Entry 9G9J (electron microscopy, 3.05 A resolution); this record covers chains A and D of the 9 polymer chains in the assembly.

== Chain A ==
Name: CRISPR system single-strand-specific deoxyribonuclease Cas10/Csm1 (subtype III-A)
Organism: Enterococcus italicus DSM 15952
Notes: EC 3.1.-.-, 2.7.7.-
Reference sequence: E6LHV7 (CAS10_ENTI1); residues 1-754 here correspond to UniProt positions 2-755 (UniProt number = residue number + 1)
Sequence (774 residues; row label = number of the first residue in the row; numbers below 1 keep their minus sign (Met-19 is residue -19)):
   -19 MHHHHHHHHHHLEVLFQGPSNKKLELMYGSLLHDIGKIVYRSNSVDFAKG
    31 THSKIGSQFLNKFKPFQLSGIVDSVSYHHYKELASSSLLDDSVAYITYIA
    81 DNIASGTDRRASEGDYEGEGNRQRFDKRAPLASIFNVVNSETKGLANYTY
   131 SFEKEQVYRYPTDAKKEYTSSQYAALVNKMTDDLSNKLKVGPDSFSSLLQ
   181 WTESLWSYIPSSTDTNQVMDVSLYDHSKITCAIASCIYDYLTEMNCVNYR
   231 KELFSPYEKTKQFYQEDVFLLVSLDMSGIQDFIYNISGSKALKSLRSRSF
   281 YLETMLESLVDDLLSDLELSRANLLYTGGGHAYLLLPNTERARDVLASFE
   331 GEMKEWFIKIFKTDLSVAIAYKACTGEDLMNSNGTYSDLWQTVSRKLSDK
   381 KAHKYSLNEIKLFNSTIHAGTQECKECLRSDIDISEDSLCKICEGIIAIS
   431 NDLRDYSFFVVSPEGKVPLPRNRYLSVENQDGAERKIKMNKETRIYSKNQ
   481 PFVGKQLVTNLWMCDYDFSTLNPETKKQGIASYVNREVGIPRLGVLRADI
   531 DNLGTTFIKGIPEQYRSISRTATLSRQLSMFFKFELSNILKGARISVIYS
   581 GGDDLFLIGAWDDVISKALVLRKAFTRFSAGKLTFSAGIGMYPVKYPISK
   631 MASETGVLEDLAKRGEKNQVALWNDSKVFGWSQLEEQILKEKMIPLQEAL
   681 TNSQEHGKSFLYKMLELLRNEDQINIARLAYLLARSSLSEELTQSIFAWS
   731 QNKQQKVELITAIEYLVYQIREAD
Disordered / not traced: -19 to 0, 87-104, 133-137, 753-754
Disulfide bonds: Cys407-Cys420
Sequence notes: initiating methionine (-19); expression tag (-18 to 0)
Metal / ion sites: Mn2+ site 1: Asp529, Asp583; Mn2+ site 2: Asp529, Ile530, Asp583 (together with pNppA3)
Residues lining bound ligands:
  - pNppA3 (A1II9; adenosine-5'-[(beta,gamma)-imido]triphosphate-adenosine-monophosphate-adenosine-monophosphate): Tyr306, His311, Tyr313, Trp370, Gln371, Ser374, Arg375, Ser378, Asp529, Ile530, Asp531, Asn532, Leu533, Gly534, Thr535, Phe537, Ile538, Thr551, Leu554, Ser555, Leu558, Ser559, Gly582, Asp583, Lys643, Lys647
  - AMP-PNP (ANP; phosphoaminophosphonic acid-adenylate ester): Met256, Ser257, Gly258, Ile259, Gln260, Ile263, Tyr264, Ser279, Leu282, Glu283, Gly309, Gly310, Lys381, Lys384, Tyr579, Asp584

== Chain D ==
Name: CRISPR system Cms endoribonuclease Csm3
Organism: Enterococcus italicus DSM 15952
Notes: EC 3.1.-.-
Reference sequence: E6LHV5 (CSM3_ENTI1); residue numbers follow UniProt; this construct covers 1-214
Sequence (214 residues; each row starts with the number of its first residue):
     1 MYSKIRIVGKIDVLTGLHIGGGGETSMIGAIASPVVRDPYSRLPIIPGSS
    51 IKGKMRSLLAKHIGLIPGQKMHNQDAPEILRLFGSSQKGAIQSSRLQISD
   101 AFFSKASQEEFDKKDLAYTETKFENTISRLTAVANPRQIERVTRGASFDF
   151 HIIYNVENINEVMADFENIKTAIHLLENDYLGGGGTRGNGRIRFVIDSID
   201 TVVGDFDSSNLSIK
Disordered / not traced: 22-27, 65-74
Sequence notes: engineered mutation Ala32 (Asp in E6LHV5)

== Chain A / chain D interface ==
Contacting residue pairs - 13 pairs, chain A then chain D:
  Lys688(A) - Gln138(D)
  Ser689(A) - Gln138(D)  hydrogen bond
  Tyr692(A) - Ala30(D)
  Tyr692(A) - Ala32(D)  hydrophobic
  Tyr692(A) - Gln138(D)
  Leu695(A) - Ala30(D)
  Glu696(A) - Thr121(D)  hydrogen bond
  Arg699(A) - Ile28(D)
  Arg699(A) - Ile31(D)
  Arg708(A) - Asp115(D)  salt bridge
  Glu744(A) - Gly29(D)
  Glu744(A) - Ala30(D)
  Tyr748(A) - Ala30(D)  hydrophobic
Also at the interface, not in a pair above, chain A (11 interface residues in all): Asn654, Val747

== Overview ==
11 residues of chain A face 8 of chain D across their interface, with 2 hydrogen bonds and 1 salt bridge.
Polar contacts include Arg708(A)-Asp115(D), Ser689(A)-Gln138(D) and Glu696(A)-Thr121(D). Ligands of chain A:
pNppA3 and AMP-PNP. Asp529(A) and Asp583(A) form the Mn2+ site 1.
Chain A is CRISPR system single-strand-specific deoxyribonuclease Cas10/Csm1 (subtype III-A) and chain D is
CRISPR system Cms endoribonuclease Csm3, both from Enterococcus italicus DSM 15952; the structure, CryoEM
structure of Enterococcus italicus Csm-crRNA complex bound to pNppA3 and AMPNPP, was determined by electron
microscopy (same publication as 9G9A, 9G9B, 9G9C, 9G9D, 9G9E, 9G9F and 4 further entries).
